PDB entry 9AUD | X-ray diffraction, 2.90 A resolution | chains D and B of the 4 polymer chains in the assembly

== Chain D ==
Protein: Nucleoprotein, H-2 class II histocompatibility antigen, A beta chain
Organism: Influenza A virus H3N2
UniProt: chimeric construct of O92607, P14483: residues -25 to -13 from O92607 (O92607_9INFA) positions 311-325 (UniProt number = residue number + 336); residues -13 to 186 from P14483 positions 28-216 (UniProt number = residue number + 30)
Sequence (228 residues; row label = number of the first residue in the row; note: 14 numbers in that range are skipped by the numbering (no residue carries them; nothing is unmodelled there); a row labelled like -13A--13U holds insertion residues (, then the next letters in order); numbers below 1 keep their minus sign (Gln-25 is residue -25)):
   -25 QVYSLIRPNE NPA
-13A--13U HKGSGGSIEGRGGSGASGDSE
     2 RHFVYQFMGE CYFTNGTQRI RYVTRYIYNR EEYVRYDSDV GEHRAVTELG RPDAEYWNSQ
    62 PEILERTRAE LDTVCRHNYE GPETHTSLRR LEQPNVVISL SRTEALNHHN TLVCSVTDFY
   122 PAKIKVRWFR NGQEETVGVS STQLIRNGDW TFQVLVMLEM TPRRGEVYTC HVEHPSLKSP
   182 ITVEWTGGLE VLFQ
Disordered / not traced: -13A to -13U, 105-111, 138-139, 163-167, 189-195
Construct notes: linker (-13C to -13Q); expression tag (187-195)
Cystine bridges: Cys12-Cys76, Cys115-Cys171
Covalently attached groups: N-acetylglucosamine (NAG) linked to Asn16

== Chain B ==
Protein: NPLCK1-2 TCR TRBV1 Beta chain
Organism: Mus musculus
Sequence (242 residues; numbered 0 to 254; 13 numbers in that range are skipped by the numbering (no residue carries them; nothing is unmodelled there); the number before each row is that of its first residue; numbering starts at 0):
     0 MVTLLEQNPR WRLVPRGQAV NLRCILKNSQ
    36 YPWMSWYQQD LQKQLQWLFT LRS
    63 PGDKEVKSLP GADYLATRV
    83 TDTELRLQVA NMS
    98 QGRTLYCTCS PQTTEVFFGK GTRLTVVEDL NKVFPPEVAV FEPSEAEISH TQKATLVCLA
   158 TGFYPDHVEL SWWVNGKEVH SGVCTDPQPL KEQPALNDSR YALSSRLRVS ATFWQNPRNH
   218 FRCQVQFYGL SENDEWTQDR AKPVTQIVSA EAWGRAD
Disordered / not traced: 0, 254
Cystine bridges: Cys23-Cys104, Cys155-Cys220

== How chain D and chain B interact ==
Contacting residue pairs (11):
  Arg-19(D) - Gln109(B)
  Pro-18(D) - Gln109(B)  hydrogen bond (backbone-side chain)
  Asn-17(D) - Gln109(B)
  Glu-16(D) - Pro37(B)
  Glu-16(D) - Trp38(B)  hydrogen bond
  Glu-16(D) - Arg57(B)  salt bridge
  Glu-16(D) - Gln109(B)
  Tyr57(D) - Gln29(B)  hydrogen bond
  Glu63(D) - Thr110(B)  hydrogen bond (backbone-side chain)
  Arg67(D) - Gln109(B)
  Arg67(D) - Thr110(B)
Interface residues without a listed pair, chain D (9 interface residues in all): Gln61, Ile64

== Overview ==
9 residues of chain D and 6 residues of chain B are in contact; the contacts include 4 hydrogen bonds and 1
salt bridge. Among the polar pairs are Glu-16(D)-Arg57(B), Pro-18(D)-Gln109(B) and Glu-16(D)-Trp38(B).
N-acetylglucosamine is covalently linked to Asn16(D).
Chain D is Nucleoprotein, H-2 class II histocompatibility antigen, A beta chain (Influenza A virus H3N2) and
chain B is NPLCK1-2 TCR TRBV1 Beta chain (Mus musculus); the structure, Immune receptor complex, was
determined by X-ray diffraction, deposited together with 8VQ8.
